8RBT - chains A and C of the 19 polymer chains in the assembly; structure by electron microscopy, 12.00 A resolution (very low resolution: no residue pairs are listed; an interface is given only as per-side residue counts).

[Chain A (and C)]
Molecule: Major capsid protein
From: Emiliania huxleyi virus 201
Notes: chain C of this document is another copy of the same molecule, construct and numbering; everything in this record applies to it too
Reference sequence: G9E4T6 (G9E4T6_9PHYC); numbering as in UniProt (aligned over 1-496)
Amino-acid sequence (496 residues; each row starts with the number of its first residue):
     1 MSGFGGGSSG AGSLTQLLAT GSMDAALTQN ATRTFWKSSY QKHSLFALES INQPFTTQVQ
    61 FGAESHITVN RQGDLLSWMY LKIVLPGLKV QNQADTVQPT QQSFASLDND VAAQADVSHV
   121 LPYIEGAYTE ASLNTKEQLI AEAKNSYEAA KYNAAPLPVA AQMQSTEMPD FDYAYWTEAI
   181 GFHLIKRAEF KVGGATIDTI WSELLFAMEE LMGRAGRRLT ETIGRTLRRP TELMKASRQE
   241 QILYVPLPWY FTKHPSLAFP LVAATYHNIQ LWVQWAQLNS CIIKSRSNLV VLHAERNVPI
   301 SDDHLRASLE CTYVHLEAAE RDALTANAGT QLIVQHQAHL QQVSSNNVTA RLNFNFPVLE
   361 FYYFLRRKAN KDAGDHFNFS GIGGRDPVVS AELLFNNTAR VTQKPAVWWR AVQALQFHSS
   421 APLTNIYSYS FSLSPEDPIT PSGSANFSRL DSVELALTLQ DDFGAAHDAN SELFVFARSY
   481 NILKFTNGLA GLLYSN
Disordered / not traced: 1-10, 492-496

[Chain A / chain C interface]
At this resolution (12 A) residue pairs are not listed: 17 residues of chain A and 16 of chain C lie at the interface.

[Summary]
17 residues of chain A face 16 of chain C across their interface.
Both chains are Major capsid protein (Emiliania huxleyi virus 201). Entry 8RBT (Emiliania huxleyi virus 201
(EhV-201) capsid proteins predicted by AlphaFold2 fitted into a cryo-EM density map ...) was determined by
electron microscopy together with 8RBS from the same study.
